Entry 7UT8 (electron microscopy, 2.43 A resolution); this record covers chains B and D of the 6 polymer chains in the assembly.

# Chain B (and D)
Molecule: Nitrogenase molybdenum-iron protein beta chain
Organism: Azotobacter vinelandii DJ
Notes: EC 1.18.6.1; chain D of this document is another copy of the same molecule, construct and numbering; everything in this record applies to it too
Reference sequence: C1DGZ8 (C1DGZ8_AZOVD); residue numbers follow UniProt; this construct covers 1-523
Amino-acid sequence (523 residues; row label = number of the first residue in the row):
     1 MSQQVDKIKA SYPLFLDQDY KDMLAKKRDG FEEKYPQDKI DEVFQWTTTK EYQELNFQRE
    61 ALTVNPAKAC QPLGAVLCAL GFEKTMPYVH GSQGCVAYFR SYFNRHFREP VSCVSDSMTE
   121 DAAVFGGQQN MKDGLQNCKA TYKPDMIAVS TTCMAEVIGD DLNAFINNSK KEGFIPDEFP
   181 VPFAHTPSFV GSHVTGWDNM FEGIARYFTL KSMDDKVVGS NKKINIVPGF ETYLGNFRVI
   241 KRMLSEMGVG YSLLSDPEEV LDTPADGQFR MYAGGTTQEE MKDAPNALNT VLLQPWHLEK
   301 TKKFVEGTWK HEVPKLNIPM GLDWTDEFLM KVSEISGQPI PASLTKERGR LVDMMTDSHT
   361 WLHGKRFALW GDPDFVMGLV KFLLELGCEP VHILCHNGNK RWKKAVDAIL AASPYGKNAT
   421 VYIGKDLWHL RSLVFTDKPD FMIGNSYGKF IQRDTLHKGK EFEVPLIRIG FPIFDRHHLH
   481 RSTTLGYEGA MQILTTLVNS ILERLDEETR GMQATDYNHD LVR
Unresolved in the structure: 1
Ion coordination: fe(8)-S(7) cluster Fe: Cys70, Cys95, Cys153 (shared with 3 residues of chain A); Fe ion site 1: Arg108, Glu109 (shared with Asp357(D) of chain D); Fe ion site 2: Asp353, Asp357 (shared with Arg108(D), Glu109(D) of chain D)
Ligand contacts:
  - fe(8)-S(7) cluster (CLF): Cys70, Pro72, Ser92, Gly94, Cys95, Tyr98, Phe99, Thr152, Cys153, Ser188
  - 3-hydroxy-3-carboxy-adipic acid (HCA): Tyr98, Ser101, Arg105

# Chain B / chain D interface
Contacting residue pairs (129):
  Ser11(B) - Tyr517(D)  hydrogen bond (backbone-side chain)
  Ser11(B) - Asn518(D)  hydrogen bond
  Tyr12(B) - Glu508(D)
  Tyr12(B) - Thr509(D)
  Tyr12(B) - Thr515(D)
  Tyr12(B) - Tyr517(D)
  Tyr12(B) - Asn518(D)
  Phe15(B) - Tyr517(D)
  Leu16(B) - Ala514(D)
  Leu16(B) - Tyr517(D)
  Lys34(B) - Gln513(D)  hydrogen bond
  Gln37(B) - Gln513(D)  hydrogen bond
  Arg105(B) - Val522(D)
  Arg108(B) - Asp357(D)
  Arg108(B) - Arg523(D)  hydrogen bond (side chain-backbone)
  Glu109(B) - Asp353(D)
  Arg238(B) - Arg350(D)
  Glu259(B) - Lys346(D)  salt bridge
  Glu259(B) - Arg350(D)  salt bridge
  Asp262(B) - Arg350(D)  salt bridge
  Thr263(B) - Asp353(D)
  Pro264(B) - Lys346(D)
  Pro264(B) - Gly349(D)
  Pro264(B) - Arg350(D)
  Ala265(B) - Gly349(D)  hydrogen bond (backbone-backbone)
  Ala265(B) - Val352(D)
  Ala265(B) - Asp353(D)
  Lys346(B) - Glu259(D)  salt bridge
  Lys346(B) - Pro264(D)
  Gly349(B) - Pro264(D)
  Gly349(B) - Ala265(D)  hydrogen bond (backbone-backbone)
  Arg350(B) - Arg238(D)
  Arg350(B) - Glu259(D)  salt bridge
  Arg350(B) - Asp262(D)  hydrogen bond (side chain-backbone)
  Arg350(B) - Arg481(D)
  Asp353(B) - Glu109(D)
  Asp353(B) - Thr263(D)
  Asp353(B) - Ala265(D)
  Met354(B) - His478(D)
  Met354(B) - Arg481(D)
  Asp357(B) - Arg108(D)
  Asp357(B) - His477(D)
  Asp357(B) - His478(D)
  Ser358(B) - His477(D)  hydrogen bond
  Ser358(B) - His478(D)  hydrogen bond
  Trp361(B) - His477(D)
  Ser446(B) - Leu521(D)
  Tyr447(B) - Leu521(D)  hydrophobic
  Lys449(B) - Asp506(D)  salt bridge
  Lys449(B) - His519(D)
  Lys449(B) - Asp520(D)  hydrogen bond (side chain-backbone)
  Phe450(B) - His519(D)
  Gln452(B) - Arg510(D)
  Arg453(B) - Arg510(D)
  Arg453(B) - Met512(D)
  Arg453(B) - Asp516(D)  salt bridge
  Asp454(B) - Met512(D)
  Leu456(B) - Arg510(D)
  His457(B) - Met512(D)
  Glu463(B) - Arg510(D)  salt bridge
  Arg468(B) - Asp506(D)  salt bridge
  Phe474(B) - Leu521(D)
  Phe474(B) - Val522(D)
  Phe474(B) - Arg523(D)  hydrogen bond (backbone-backbone)
  Asp475(B) - Leu502(D)
  Asp475(B) - Asp506(D)
  Asp475(B) - Leu521(D)  hydrogen bond (backbone-backbone)
  Arg476(B) - Leu502(D)
  Arg476(B) - Glu503(D)  salt bridge
  Arg476(B) - Asp506(D)  salt bridge
  His477(B) - Asp357(D)
  His477(B) - Ser358(D)
  His477(B) - Trp361(D)
  His477(B) - Thr495(D)
  His477(B) - Val498(D)
  His477(B) - Asn499(D)  hydrogen bond (backbone-side chain)
  His477(B) - Leu502(D)
  His477(B) - Arg523(D)
  His478(B) - Met354(D)
  His478(B) - Asp357(D)
  His478(B) - Ser358(D)  hydrogen bond
  His478(B) - Leu494(D)
  Leu479(B) - Asn499(D)
  Arg481(B) - Met354(D)  hydrogen bond
  Arg481(B) - Met491(D)
  Met491(B) - Arg481(D)
  Leu494(B) - His478(D)
  Val498(B) - His477(D)
  Asn499(B) - Arg476(D)
  Asn499(B) - His477(D)  hydrogen bond (side chain-backbone)
  Asn499(B) - Leu479(D)
  Leu502(B) - Asp475(D)
  Leu502(B) - Arg476(D)
  Leu502(B) - His477(D)
  Glu503(B) - Arg476(D)  salt bridge
  Asp506(B) - Lys449(D)  salt bridge
  Asp506(B) - Arg468(D)  salt bridge
  Asp506(B) - Asp475(D)
  Asp506(B) - Arg476(D)  salt bridge
  Glu508(B) - Tyr12(D)
  Arg510(B) - Gln452(D)
  Arg510(B) - Arg453(D)
  Arg510(B) - Leu456(D)
  Arg510(B) - Glu463(D)
  Met512(B) - Arg453(D)
  Met512(B) - Asp454(D)
  Met512(B) - His457(D)
  Gln513(B) - Lys34(D)
  Gln513(B) - Gln37(D)
  Thr515(B) - Tyr12(D)
  Thr515(B) - Leu16(D)
  Tyr517(B) - Ser11(D)  hydrogen bond (side chain-backbone)
  Tyr517(B) - Tyr12(D)
  Tyr517(B) - Phe15(D)
  Tyr517(B) - Leu16(D)
  Asn518(B) - Ser11(D)  hydrogen bond
  Asn518(B) - Tyr12(D)
  His519(B) - Lys449(D)
  Asp520(B) - Lys449(D)  hydrogen bond (backbone-side chain)
  Leu521(B) - Ser446(D)
  Leu521(B) - Tyr447(D)  hydrophobic
  Leu521(B) - Phe474(D)
  Leu521(B) - Asp475(D)  hydrogen bond (backbone-backbone)
  Val522(B) - Arg105(D)
  Val522(B) - Phe474(D)
  Arg523(B) - Arg108(D)  hydrogen bond (backbone-side chain)
  Arg523(B) - Phe474(D)  hydrogen bond (backbone-backbone)
  Arg523(B) - Asp475(D)
  Arg523(B) - His477(D)
Interface residues without a listed pair, chain B (66 interface residues in all): Pro13, Val352, Thr495, Leu505, Thr509, Ala514
Interface residues without a listed pair, chain D (66 interface residues in all): Pro13, Phe450

# Overview
Chain B and chain D each contribute 66 residues to their interface, with 23 hydrogen bonds and 15 salt
bridges. Among the polar pairs are Glu259(B)-Lys346(D), Glu259(B)-Arg350(D) and Asp262(B)-Arg350(D). Bound to
chain B: 3-hydroxy-3-carboxy-adipic acid and fe(8)-S(7) cluster.
Both chains are Nitrogenase molybdenum-iron protein beta chain (Azotobacter vinelandii DJ). Entry 7UT8 (CryoEM
structure of Azotobacter vinelandii nitrogenase complex (1:1 FeP:MoFeP, ATP-bound) during catalytic N2
reduction) was determined by electron microscopy, deposited together with 7UT6, 7UT7, 7UT9, 7UTA and 8DPN.
